Entry 7LKZ (electron microscopy, 3.27 A resolution); this record covers chain A.

Chain A:
Molecule: Retinal-specific phospholipid-transporting ATPase ABCA4
Organism: Homo sapiens
Notes: EC 7.6.2.1
Reference sequence: P78363 (ABCA4_HUMAN); residues 1-2273 here = UniProt positions 1-2273
Amino-acid sequence (2273 residues; row label = number of the first residue in the row):
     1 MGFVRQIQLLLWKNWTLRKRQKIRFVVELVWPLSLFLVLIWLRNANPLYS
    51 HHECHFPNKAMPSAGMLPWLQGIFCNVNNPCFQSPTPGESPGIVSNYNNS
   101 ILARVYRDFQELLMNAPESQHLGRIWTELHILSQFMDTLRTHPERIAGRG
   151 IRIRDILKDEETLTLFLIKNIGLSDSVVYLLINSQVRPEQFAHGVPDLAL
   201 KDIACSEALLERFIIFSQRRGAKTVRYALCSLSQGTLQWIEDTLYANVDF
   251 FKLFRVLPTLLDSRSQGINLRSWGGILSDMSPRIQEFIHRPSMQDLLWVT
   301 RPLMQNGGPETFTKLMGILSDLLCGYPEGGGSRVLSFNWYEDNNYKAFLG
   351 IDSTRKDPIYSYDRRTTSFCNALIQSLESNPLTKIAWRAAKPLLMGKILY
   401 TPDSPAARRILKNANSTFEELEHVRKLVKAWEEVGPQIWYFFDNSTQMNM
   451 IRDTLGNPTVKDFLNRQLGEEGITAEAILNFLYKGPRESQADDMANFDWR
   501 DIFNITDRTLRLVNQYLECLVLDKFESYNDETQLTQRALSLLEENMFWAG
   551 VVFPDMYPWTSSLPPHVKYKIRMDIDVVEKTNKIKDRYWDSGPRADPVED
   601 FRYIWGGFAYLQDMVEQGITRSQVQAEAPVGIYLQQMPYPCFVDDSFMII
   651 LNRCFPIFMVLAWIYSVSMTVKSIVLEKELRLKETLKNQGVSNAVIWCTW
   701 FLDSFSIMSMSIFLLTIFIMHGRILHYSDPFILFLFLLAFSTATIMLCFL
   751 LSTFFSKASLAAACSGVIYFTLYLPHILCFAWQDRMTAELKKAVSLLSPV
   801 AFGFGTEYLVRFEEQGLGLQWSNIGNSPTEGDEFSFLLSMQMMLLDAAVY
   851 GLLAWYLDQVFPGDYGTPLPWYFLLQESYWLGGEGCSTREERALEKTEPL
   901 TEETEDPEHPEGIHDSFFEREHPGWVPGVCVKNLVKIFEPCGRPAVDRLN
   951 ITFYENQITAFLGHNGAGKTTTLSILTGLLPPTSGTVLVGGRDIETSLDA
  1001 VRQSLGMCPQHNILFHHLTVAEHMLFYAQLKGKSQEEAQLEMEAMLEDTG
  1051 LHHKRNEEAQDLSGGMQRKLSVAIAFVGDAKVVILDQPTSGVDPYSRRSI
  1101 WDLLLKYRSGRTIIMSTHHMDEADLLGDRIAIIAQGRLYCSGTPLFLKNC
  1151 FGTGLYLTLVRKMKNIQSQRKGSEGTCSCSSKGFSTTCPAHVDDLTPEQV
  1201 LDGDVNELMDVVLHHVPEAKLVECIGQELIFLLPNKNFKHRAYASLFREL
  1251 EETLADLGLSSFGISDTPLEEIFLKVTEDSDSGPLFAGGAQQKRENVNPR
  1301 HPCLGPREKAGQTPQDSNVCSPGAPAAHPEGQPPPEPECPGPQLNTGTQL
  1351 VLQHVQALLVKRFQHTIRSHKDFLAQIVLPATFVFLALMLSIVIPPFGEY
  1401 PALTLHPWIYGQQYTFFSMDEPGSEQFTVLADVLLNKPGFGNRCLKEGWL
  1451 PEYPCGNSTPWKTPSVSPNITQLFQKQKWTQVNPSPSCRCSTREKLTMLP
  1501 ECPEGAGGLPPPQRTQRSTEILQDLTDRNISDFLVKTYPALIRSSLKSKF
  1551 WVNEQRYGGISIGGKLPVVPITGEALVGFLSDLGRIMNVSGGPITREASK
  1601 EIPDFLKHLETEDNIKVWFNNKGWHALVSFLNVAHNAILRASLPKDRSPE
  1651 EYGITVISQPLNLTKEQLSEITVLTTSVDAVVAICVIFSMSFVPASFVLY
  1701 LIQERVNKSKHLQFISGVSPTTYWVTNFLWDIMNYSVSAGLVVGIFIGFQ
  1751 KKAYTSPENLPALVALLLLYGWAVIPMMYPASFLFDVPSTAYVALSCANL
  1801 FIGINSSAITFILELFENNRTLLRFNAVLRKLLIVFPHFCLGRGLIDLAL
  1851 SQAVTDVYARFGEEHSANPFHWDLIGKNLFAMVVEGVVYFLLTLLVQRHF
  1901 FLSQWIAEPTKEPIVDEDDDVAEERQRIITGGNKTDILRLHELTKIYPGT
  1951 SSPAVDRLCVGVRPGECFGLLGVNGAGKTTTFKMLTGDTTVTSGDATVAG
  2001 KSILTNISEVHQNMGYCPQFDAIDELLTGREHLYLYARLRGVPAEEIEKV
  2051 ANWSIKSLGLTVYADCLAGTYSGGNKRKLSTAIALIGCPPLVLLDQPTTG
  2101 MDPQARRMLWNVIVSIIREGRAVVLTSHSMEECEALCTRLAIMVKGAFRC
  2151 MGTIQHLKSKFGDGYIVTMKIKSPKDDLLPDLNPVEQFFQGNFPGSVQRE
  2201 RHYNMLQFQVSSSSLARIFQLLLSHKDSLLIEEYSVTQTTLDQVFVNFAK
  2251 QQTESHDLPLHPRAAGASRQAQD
Not modelled in the structure: 1-2, 138-272, 304-307, 332-338, 351-361, 469-497, 882-913, 1165-1198, 1281-1341, 1903-1915, 2174-2177, 2253-2273
Sequence notes: engineered mutation Gln1087 (Glu in P78363), Gln2096 (Glu in P78363)
Disulfide bonds: Cys54-Cys81, Cys75-Cys324, Cys370-Cys519, Cys641-Cys1490, Cys1444-Cys1455, Cys1488-Cys1502
Covalent attachments: N-acetylglucosamine (NAG) linked to Asn98, Asn415, Asn444, Asn1469, Asn1529, Asn1588, Asn1662
Bound ions: Mg2+ site 1: Thr970 (together with ATP); Mg2+ site 2: Gln2019 (together with ATP)
Residues lining bound ligands:
  - 6OU ([(2R)-1-[2-azanylethoxy(oxidanyl)phosphoryl]oxy-3-hexadecanoyloxy-propan-2-yl] (Z)-octadec-9-enoate), molecule 1: Gln21, Ile23, Arg24, Val27, Tyr665, Leu1784, Phe1785, Asp1786, Val1787, Thr1790, Ala1794, Leu1795
  - 6OU, molecule 2: Arg653, Ile777, Leu778, Phe780, Ala781, Trp782, Gln783, Leu1390, Ser1391, Val1393, Ile1394, Pro1396, Glu1670, Val1673, Leu1674, Ser1677, Val1678
  - 6OU, molecule 3: Thr753, Phe754, Phe755, Ser756, Lys757, Leu760, Cys764, Phe861, Lys1371, Ala1375, Leu1379
  - ATP (adenosine-5'-triphosphate), molecule 1: Phe938, Ala945, His964, Asn965, Gly966, Ala967, Gly968, Lys969, Thr970, Thr971, Gln1010, Gln1087, His1118, Tyr2063, Thr2070, Tyr2071, Ser2072, Gly2073, Gly2074, Gly2100
  - ATP, molecule 2: Lys1054, Glu1057, Asp1061, Ser1063, Gly1064, Gly1065, Tyr1947, Ala1954, Asn1974, Gly1975, Ala1976, Gly1977, Lys1978, Thr1979, Thr1980, Gln2019, Gln2096, His2128
UniProt features mapped onto this chain:
  - region: Val2244 to Ala2249 (Essential for ATP binding and ATPase activity)
  - binding site (Mg(2+)): Ser336, Asn338, Thr970, Thr1979
  - binding site (an N-all-trans-retinylidenephosphatidylethanolamine): Arg587, Arg653
  - binding site (ATP): Phe938, Gly966, Lys969, Thr971, Gln1010, Lys1054, Gly1064, Gly1065, His1118, Asn1974, Gly1975, Lys1978, Thr1979, Thr1980, Gly2073
  - site: Lys1309 (Cleavage)
  - modified residue: Thr901 (Phosphothreonine), Ser1185 (Phosphoserine), Thr1313 (Phosphothreonine), Ser1317 (Phosphoserine)
  - glycosylation (N-linked (GlcNAc...) asparagine): Asn98, Asn415, Asn444, Asn504, Asn1469, Asn1529, Asn1588, Asn1662
  - natural variant: Leu11 (L11P: In FFM), Lys13 to Trp15 (deletion: In STGD1), Asn14 (N14K: In STGD1; uncertain significance), Arg18 (R18P: In STGD1; uncertain significance; R18W: In STGD1), Gln21 to Asp2273 (deletion: In STGD1; uncertain significance), Arg24 (R24H: In STGD1; uncertain significance), Glu53 to Asp2273 (deletion: In CORD3; uncertain significance), Cys54 (C54Y: In STGD1), His55 (H55R: In CORD3; uncertain significance), Asn58 (N58K: In STGD1), Ala60 (A60E: In STGD1; A60T: In STGD1; A60V: In STGD1), Ser63 (S63P: In CORD3; uncertain significance), 312 further natural variant entries in UniProt
  - mutagenesis: Tyr345 (Y345A: Loss of N-Ret-PE-stimulated ATPase activity. No effect on basal ATPase activity; Y345C: Loss of N-Ret-PE-stimulated ATPase activity. No effect on basal ATPase activity ...), Arg587 (R587A: Loss of N-Ret-PE-stimulated ATPase activity. No effect on basal ATPase activity. Decreased N-retinylidene-phosphatidylethanolamine flippase activity ...), Gly863 (Reduced retinal-stimulated ATP hydrolysis), Pro940 (P940R: Decreases 11-cis-Retinal binding affinity by 50%), Asn965 (N965A: No significant effect on basal ATPase activity. Decreased N-Ret-PE-stimulated ATPase activity; N965D/K: Decreased N-Ret-PE binding to 50%-63% of wild-type values ...), Gly966 (G966D: Abolishes basal and retinal-stimulated ATP hydrolysis), Lys969 (K969M: Abolishes basal and retinal-stimulated ATP hydrolysis; K969M: Inhibits ATPase activity; when associated with M-1978. Decreases translocase activity; when associated with M-1978 ...), Cys1502 (C1502R: Moderately decreased protein abundance. Moderately decreased ATPase activity. Moderately decreased phospholipid translocase activity), Gln1703 (Q1703K: Decreased solubility. Loss of cytoplasmic vesicle localization. Severely decreased basal and N-Ret-PE-induced ATPase activity ...), His1838 (H1838R: Severely decreases solubility. Loss of cytoplasmic vesicle localization. Decreases basal ATPase activity below 50%. Severe decrease of N-Ret-PE-induced stimulation in ATPase activity ...), Asn1974 (N1974D/K/Y: Decreased basal ATPase activity and loss of N-Ret-PE-stimulated ATPase activity; N1974D: Decreased N-Ret-PE binding to 25% of wild-type values ...), Gly1975 (G1975D: Inhibition of retinal-stimulated ATP hydrolysis), 4 further mutagenesis entries in UniProt
What the authors report for this chain:
  - binding site for ATP: Lys1054, Asp1061, Thr2070
  - contacts within the chain: Asp1102-His2202 (hydrogen bond), Glu1270-Arg2107 (salt bridge)
  - disease-associated variants - C54Y, C75G, C519R, C641S, D1102Y, C1455R, C1488R, C1490Y, R2107H (citing earlier work)

Overview:
Chain A binds 3 copies of compound 6OU and ATP. Covalently linked N-acetylglucosamine: at Asn98, Asn415,
Asn444, Asn1469, Asn1529 and Asn1588 and 1 more. The paper reports a binding site for ATP at Lys1054, Asp1061
and Thr2070; contacts within the chain involving Asp1102, His2202 and Glu1270 among others.
Chain A is Retinal-specific phospholipid-transporting ATPase ABCA4 (Homo sapiens); the structure, Structure of
ATP-bound human ABCA4, was determined by electron microscopy together with 7LKP from the same study.
